Entry 6H3V (X-ray diffraction, 2.90 A resolution); this record covers chain A.

# Chain A
Protein: Envelopment polyprotein
Organism: Bunyamwera virus
Notes: fragment: Glycoprotein Gc Head Domain
Reference sequence: P04505 (GP_BUNYW); numbering as in UniProt (aligned over 478-721)
Sequence (254 residues; row label = number of the first residue in the row):
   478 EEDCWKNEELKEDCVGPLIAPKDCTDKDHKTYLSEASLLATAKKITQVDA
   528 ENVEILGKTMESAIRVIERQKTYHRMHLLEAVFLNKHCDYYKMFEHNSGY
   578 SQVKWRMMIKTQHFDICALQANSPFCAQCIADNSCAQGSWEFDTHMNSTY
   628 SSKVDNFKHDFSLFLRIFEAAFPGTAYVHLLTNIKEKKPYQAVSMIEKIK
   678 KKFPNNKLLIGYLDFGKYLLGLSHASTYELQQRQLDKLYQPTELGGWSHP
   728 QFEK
Unresolved in the structure: 718-731
Disulfide bonds: Cys-481/Cys-491, Cys-501/Cys-565, Cys-594/Cys-603, Cys-606/Cys-612
Covalent attachments: glycan linked to Asn-624
Sequence notes: expression tag (722-731)
What the authors report for this chain:
  - self-association interface (contacts with another copy of this molecule): His-590

# In short
Covalently linked N-acetylglucosamine: at Asn-624. The paper reports a self-association interface involving
His-590.
Chain A is Envelopment polyprotein (Bunyamwera virus); the structure, Bunyamwera Virus Glycoprotein Gc Head
Domain, was determined by X-ray diffraction (same publication as 6H3S, 6H3U, 6H3W and 6H3X).
